2BF7 - chains A and C of the 4 polymer chains in the assembly; structure by X-ray diffraction, 2.40 A resolution.

# Chain A (and C)
Protein: Pteridine reductase 1
Source organism: Leishmania major
Notes: EC 1.5.1.33; chain C of this document is another copy of the same molecule, construct and numbering; everything in this record applies to it too
UniProtKB: Q01782 (PTR1_LEIMA); numbering as in UniProt (aligned over 1-288)
Chain sequence (288 residues; each row starts with the number of its first residue):
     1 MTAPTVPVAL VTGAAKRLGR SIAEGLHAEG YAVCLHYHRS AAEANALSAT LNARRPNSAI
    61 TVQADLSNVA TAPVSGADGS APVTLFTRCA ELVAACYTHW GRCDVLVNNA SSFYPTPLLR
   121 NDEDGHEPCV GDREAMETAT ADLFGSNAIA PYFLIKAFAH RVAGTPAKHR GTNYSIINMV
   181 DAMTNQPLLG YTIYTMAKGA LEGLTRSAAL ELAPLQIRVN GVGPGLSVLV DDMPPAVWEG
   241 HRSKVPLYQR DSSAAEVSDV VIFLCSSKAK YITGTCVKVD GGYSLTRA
Not modelled in the structure: 1-5, 74-80, 120-130 (chain C: 1-5, 74-80, 120-133, 231-239)
UniProt features mapped onto this chain:
  - active site: Tyr194 (Proton acceptor)
  - binding site (substrate): Ser175
Small-molecule neighbours:
  - 7,8-dihydrobiopterin (HBI): Arg17, Ser111, Ser112, Phe113, Asp181, Leu188, Tyr194, Gly225, Leu226, Ser227, Leu229
  - NADP (NAP; NADP nicotinamide-adenine-dinucleotide phosphate): Gly13, Lys16, Arg17, Leu18, Gly19, His36, Tyr37, His38, Arg39, Ser40, Ala64, Asp65, Leu66, Ser67, Asn109, Ala110, Ser111, Ser112, Asp142, Ser146, Asn147, Met179, Val180, Asp181, Tyr194, Lys198, Pro224, Gly225, Leu226, Ser227

# Interface between chain A and chain C
Residue-residue contacts (56):
  Arg206(A) - Leu285(C)
  Leu210(A) - Pro246(C)  hydrophobic
  Ala213(A) - Pro246(C)
  Ala213(A) - Leu247(C)
  Gln216(A) - Tyr248(C)
  Leu226(A) - Tyr271(C)
  Val245(A) - Tyr271(C)
  Pro246(A) - Leu210(C)  hydrophobic
  Pro246(A) - Ala213(C)
  Leu247(A) - Ala213(C)
  Leu247(A) - Lys270(C)
  Leu247(A) - Thr273(C)
  Tyr248(A) - Gln216(C)
  Tyr248(A) - Lys270(C)  hydrogen bond (side chain-backbone)
  Tyr248(A) - Tyr271(C)  hydrophobic
  Arg250(A) - Tyr271(C)  hydrogen bond (backbone-side chain)
  Asp251(A) - Tyr271(C)
  Ser252(A) - Tyr271(C)  hydrogen bond (backbone-side chain)
  Glu256(A) - Lys270(C)  salt bridge
  Glu256(A) - Tyr271(C)
  Asp259(A) - Phe263(C)
  Asp259(A) - Lys268(C)
  Val260(A) - Phe263(C)  hydrophobic
  Val260(A) - Ile272(C)  hydrophobic
  Phe263(A) - Asp259(C)
  Phe263(A) - Val260(C)  hydrophobic
  Phe263(A) - Phe263(C)  hydrophobic
  Lys268(A) - Asp259(C)
  Lys270(A) - Leu247(C)
  Lys270(A) - Tyr248(C)  hydrogen bond (backbone-side chain)
  Lys270(A) - Glu256(C)  salt bridge
  Tyr271(A) - Leu226(C)
  Tyr271(A) - Val245(C)
  Tyr271(A) - Tyr248(C)  hydrophobic
  Tyr271(A) - Arg250(C)  hydrogen bond (side chain-backbone)
  Tyr271(A) - Asp251(C)
  Tyr271(A) - Ser252(C)  hydrogen bond (side chain-backbone)
  Tyr271(A) - Glu256(C)
  Tyr271(A) - Val279(C)
  Tyr271(A) - Asp280(C)
  Tyr271(A) - Gly281(C)  hydrogen bond (backbone-backbone)
  Ile272(A) - Val260(C)  hydrophobic
  Ile272(A) - Lys278(C)
  Thr273(A) - Leu247(C)
  Thr273(A) - Gly281(C)
  Thr273(A) - Gly282(C)
  Thr275(A) - Lys278(C)
  Lys278(A) - Ile272(C)
  Lys278(A) - Thr275(C)
  Val279(A) - Tyr271(C)
  Asp280(A) - Tyr271(C)
  Asp280(A) - Thr273(C)
  Gly281(A) - Tyr271(C)  hydrogen bond (backbone-backbone)
  Gly281(A) - Thr273(C)
  Gly282(A) - Thr273(C)
  Leu285(A) - Arg206(C)
Interface residues without a listed pair, chain A (32 interface residues in all): Ala209, Arg218, Gly274, Val277
Interface residues without a listed pair, chain C (32 interface residues in all): Ala209, Arg218, Gly274, Val277

# In short
The chain A/chain C interface involves 32 residues from each chain, with 8 hydrogen bonds and 2 salt bridges.
Polar pairs include Glu256(A)-Lys270(C), Tyr248(A)-Lys270(C) and Arg250(A)-Tyr271(C). Ligands of chain A: NADP
and 7,8-dihydrobiopterin.
Chain A and chain C are both Pteridine reductase 1 (Leishmania major); the structure, Leishmania major
pteridine reductase 1 in complex with NADP and biopterin, was determined by X-ray diffraction together with
2BFA, 2BFM, 2BFO and 2BFP from the same study.
